2DQZ - chains B and C of the 3 polymer chains in the assembly; structure by X-ray diffraction, 2.80 A resolution.

# Chain B
Molecule: Liver carboxylesterase 1
Organism: Homo sapiens
Notes: EC 3.1.1.1
UniProtKB: P23141 (EST1_HUMAN); residues 2019-2561 here correspond to UniProt positions 19-561 (UniProt number = residue number - 2000)
Chain sequence (542 residues; each row starts with the number of its first residue; note: 1 number in that range is skipped by the numbering (no residue carries it; nothing is unmodelled there)):
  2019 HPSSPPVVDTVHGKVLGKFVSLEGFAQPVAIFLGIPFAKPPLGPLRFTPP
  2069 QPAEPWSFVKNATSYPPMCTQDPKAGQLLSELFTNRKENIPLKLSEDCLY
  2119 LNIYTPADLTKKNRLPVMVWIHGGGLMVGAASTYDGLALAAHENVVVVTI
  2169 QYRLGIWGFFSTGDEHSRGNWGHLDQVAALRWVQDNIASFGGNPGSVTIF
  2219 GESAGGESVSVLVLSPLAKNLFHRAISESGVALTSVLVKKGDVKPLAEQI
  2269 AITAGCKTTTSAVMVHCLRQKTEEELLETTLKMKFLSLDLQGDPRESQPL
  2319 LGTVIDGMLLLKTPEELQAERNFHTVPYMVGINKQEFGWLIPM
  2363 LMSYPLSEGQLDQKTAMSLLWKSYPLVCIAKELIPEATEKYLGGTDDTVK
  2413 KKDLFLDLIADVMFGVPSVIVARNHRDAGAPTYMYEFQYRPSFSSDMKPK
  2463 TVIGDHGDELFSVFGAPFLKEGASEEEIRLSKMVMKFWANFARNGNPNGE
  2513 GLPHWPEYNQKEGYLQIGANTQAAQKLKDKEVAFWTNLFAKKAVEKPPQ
Disordered / not traced: 2019-2020, 2554-2561
Cystine bridges: C2087-C2116, C2274-C2285
Modified residues: N2079 (glycosylation site)
Ligand contacts:
  - homotropine (HTQ): G2356, W2357, L2368, S2369, E2370, G2371, K2414, M2459, P2461
  - N-acetylglucosamine (NAG; 2-acetamido-2-deoxy-beta-D-glucopyranose): P2023, L2034, N2079
  - N-acetyl-alpha-neuraminic acid (SIA), molecule 1: L2051, G2052, V2077, K2078, N2079, A2080, T2081, S2082, Y2118
  - N-acetyl-alpha-neuraminic acid (SIA), molecule 2: K2262, T2276, T2277

# Chain C
Molecule: Liver carboxylesterase 1
Organism: Homo sapiens
Notes: EC 3.1.1.1
UniProtKB: P23141 (EST1_HUMAN); residues 3019-3561 here correspond to UniProt positions 19-561 (UniProt number = residue number - 3000)
Chain sequence (542 residues; numbered 3019 to 3561; 1 number in that range is skipped by the numbering (no residue carries it; nothing is unmodelled there); the number before each row is that of its first residue):
  3019 HPSSPPVVDTVHGKVLGKFVSLEGFAQPVAIFLGIPFAKPPLGPLRFTPP
  3069 QPAEPWSFVKNATSYPPMCTQDPKAGQLLSELFTNRKENIPLKLSEDCLY
  3119 LNIYTPADLTKKNRLPVMVWIHGGGLMVGAASTYDGLALAAHENVVVVTI
  3169 QYRLGIWGFFSTGDEHSRGNWGHLDQVAALRWVQDNIASFGGNPGSVTIF
  3219 GESAGGESVSVLVLSPLAKNLFHRAISESGVALTSVLVKKGDVKPLAEQI
  3269 AITAGCKTTTSAVMVHCLRQKTEEELLETTLKMKFLSLDLQGDPRESQPL
  3319 LGTVIDGMLLLKTPEELQAERNFHTVPYMVGINKQEFGWLIPM
  3363 LMSYPLSEGQLDQKTAMSLLWKSYPLVCIAKELIPEATEKYLGGTDDTVK
  3413 KKDLFLDLIADVMFGVPSVIVARNHRDAGAPTYMYEFQYRPSFSSDMKPK
  3463 TVIGDHGDELFSVFGAPFLKEGASEEEIRLSKMVMKFWANFARNGNPNGE
  3513 GLPHWPEYNQKEGYLQIGANTQAAQKLKDKEVAFWTNLFAKKAVEKPPQ
Disordered / not traced: 3019-3020, 3554-3561
Cystine bridges: C3087-C3116, C3274-C3285
Modified residues: N3079 (glycosylation site)
Ligand contacts:
  - coenzyme A (COA): G3142, G3143, S3221, I3359, L3363
  - homotropine (HTQ): G3356, W3357, L3368, S3369, E3370, G3371, K3414, D3415, L3418, M3459, P3461, V3464
  - N-acetyl-alpha-neuraminic acid (SIA): G3052, K3078, N3079, S3082, P3084, Y3118

# How chain B and chain C interact
Contacting residue pairs - 25 pairs, chain B then chain C:
  P2058(B) - H3184(C)
  P2058(B) - A3280(C)  hydrophobic
  L2060(B) - A3280(C)
  L2060(B) - H3284(C)
  G2061(B) - H3284(C)
  E2072(B) - E3183(C)
  P2073(B) - E3183(C)
  P2073(B) - R3186(C)  hydrogen bond (backbone-side chain)
  W2074(B) - E3183(C)
  W2074(B) - R3186(C)
  S2075(B) - R3186(C)  hydrogen bond
  S2075(B) - D3324(C)
  S2075(B) - G3325(C)
  F2076(B) - I3323(C)
  F2076(B) - D3324(C)
  F2076(B) - G3325(C)
  F2076(B) - L3329(C)
  K2078(B) - E3183(C)  salt bridge
  P2085(B) - T3278(C)
  K2111(B) - T3277(C)
  L2112(B) - T3277(C)
  S2113(B) - V3281(C)
  D2115(B) - T3278(C)  hydrogen bond
  D2115(B) - A3280(C)
  E2291(B) - K3275(C)  salt bridge

# Summary
Chain B and chain C form an interface of 15 and 13 residues respectively; the contacts include 3 hydrogen
bonds and 2 salt bridges. Polar contacts include K2078(B)-E3183(C), E2291(B)-K3275(C) and P2073(B)-R3186(C).
Chain B binds N-acetyl-alpha-neuraminic acid and homotropine.
Both chains are Liver carboxylesterase 1 (Homo sapiens). Entry 2DQZ (Crystal structure of human
carboxylesterase in complex with homatropine, coenzyme A, and palmitate) was determined by X-ray diffraction
together with 2DQY, 2DR0 and 2H7C from the same study.
